PDB entry 5U7E | X-ray diffraction, 1.94 A resolution | chain A

== Chain A ==
Molecule: Dihydroneopterin triphosphate diphosphatase
From: Escherichia coli O157:H7
Notes: EC 3.6.1.67
UniProtKB: P0AFC1 (NUDB_ECO57); numbering as in UniProt (aligned over 1-150)
Sequence (150 residues; each row starts with the number of its first residue):
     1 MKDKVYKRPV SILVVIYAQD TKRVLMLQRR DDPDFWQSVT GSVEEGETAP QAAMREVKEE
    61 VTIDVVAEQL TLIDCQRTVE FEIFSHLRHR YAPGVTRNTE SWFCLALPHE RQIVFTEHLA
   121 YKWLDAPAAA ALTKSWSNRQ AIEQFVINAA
Unresolved in the structure: 1-4, 149-150
Swiss-Prot annotation at these positions:
  - motif: Gly41 to Thr62 (Nudix box)
  - binding site (substrate): Lys7, Arg29, Thr40, Phe81 to Phe84, Ser135
  - binding site (Mg(2+)): Glu56, Glu60, Glu117
What the authors report for this chain:
  - binding site for sulfate ion: Arg97, Trp136
  - catalytic residues: Glu59 (proposed by the authors, not directly observed)

== In short ==
Curated annotation (UniProt) lists 8 substrate-binding residues and 3 Mg2+-binding residues. The paper reports
the catalytic residue Glu59; a binding site for sulfate ion at Arg97 and Trp136.
Chain A is Dihydroneopterin triphosphate diphosphatase (Escherichia coli O157:H7); the structure, Apo
dihydroneopterin triphosphate pyrophosphohydrolase from E. coli, was determined by X-ray diffraction (same
publication as 5U7F and 5U7H).
